Entry 7R2T (X-ray diffraction, 2.50 A resolution); this record covers chains A and B.

Chain A:
Molecule: Synaptojanin-2-binding protein, Annexin
Source organism: Homo sapiens
Reference sequence: chimeric construct of P57105, A0A4W2GEM6: residues 6-103 from P57105 (SYJ2B_HUMAN) positions 6-103 (same numbers); residues 105-422 from A0A4W2GEM6 positions 71-388 (UniProt number = residue number - 34)
Chain sequence (422 residues; numbered 1 to 422; the number before each row is that of its first residue):
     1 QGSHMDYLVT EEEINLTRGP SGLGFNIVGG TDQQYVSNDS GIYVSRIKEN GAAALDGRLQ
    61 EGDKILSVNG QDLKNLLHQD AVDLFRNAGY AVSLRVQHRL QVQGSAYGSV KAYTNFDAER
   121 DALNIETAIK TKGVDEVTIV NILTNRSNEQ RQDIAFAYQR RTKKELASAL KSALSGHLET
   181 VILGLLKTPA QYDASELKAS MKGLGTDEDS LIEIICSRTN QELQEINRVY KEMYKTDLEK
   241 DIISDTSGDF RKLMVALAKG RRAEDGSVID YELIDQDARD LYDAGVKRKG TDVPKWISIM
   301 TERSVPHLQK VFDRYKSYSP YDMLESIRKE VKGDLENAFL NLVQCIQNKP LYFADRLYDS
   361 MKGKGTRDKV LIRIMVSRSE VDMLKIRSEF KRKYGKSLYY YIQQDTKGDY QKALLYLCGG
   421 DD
Disordered / not traced: 1-6
Construct notes: expression tag (1-5); linker (104); conflict Ile243 (Val209 in A0A4W2GEM6), Pro306 (Cys272 in A0A4W2GEM6), Asp313 (Glu279 in A0A4W2GEM6), Arg328 (Lys294 in A0A4W2GEM6), Arg392 (Lys358 in A0A4W2GEM6)
Bound ions: Ca2+ site 1: Gly133, Glu136; Ca2+ site 2: Gly285, Arg288, Gly290, Glu330; Ca2+ site 3: Ser317, Met361, Gly363, Gly365, Asp405

Chain B:
Molecule: Vangle2 peptide binding motif with the P-1 phosphrylated
Chain sequence (9 residues; row label = number of the first residue in the row):
   198 MRLQSETSV
Disordered / not traced: 198-201
Modified residues: Ser205 (phosphoserine; SEP)

Chain A / chain B interface:
Pairs across the interface - 22 pairs, chain A then chain B:
  Gly22(A) with Val206(B)
  Leu23(A) with Val206(B), hydrogen bond (backbone-backbone)
  Gly24(A) with Val206(B), hydrogen bond (backbone-backbone)
  Phe25(A) with Ser205(B); Val206(B), hydrogen bond (backbone-backbone)
  Asn26(A) with Glu203(B); Thr204(B); Ser205(B)
  Ile27(A) with Ser202(B); Glu203(B); Thr204(B), hydrogen bond (backbone-backbone); Val206(B), hydrophobic
  Val28(A) with Ser202(B); Glu203(B)
  Gln33(A) with Ser202(B)
  Arg46(A) with Glu203(B), salt bridge
  His78(A) with Ser202(B), hydrogen bond (side chain-backbone); Thr204(B), hydrogen bond
  Val82(A) with Thr204(B)
  Phe85(A) with Val206(B), hydrophobic
  Arg86(A) with Thr204(B); Ser205(B), hydrogen bond (side chain-backbone)
Also at the interface, not in a pair above, chain A (14 interface residues in all): Gly29

In short:
14 residues of chain A and 5 residues of chain B are in contact; the contacts include 7 hydrogen bonds and 1
salt bridge. Polar pairs include Arg46(A)-Glu203(B), Leu23(A)-Val206(B) and His78(A)-Ser202(B). Gly133(A) and
Glu136(A) form the Ca2+ site 1.
Here chain A is Synaptojanin-2-binding protein, Annexin (Homo sapiens) and chain B is Vangle2 peptide binding
motif with the P-1 phosphrylated. Entry 7R2T (SYNJ2BP complex with a phosphorylated Vangl2 peptide at the P-1
position) was determined by X-ray diffraction (same publication as 7R2M).
